8UVK - chains A and B of the 4 polymer chains in the assembly; structure by X-ray diffraction, 2.21 A resolution.

== Chain A (and B) ==
Protein: DNA-binding response regulator
Organism: Campylobacter jejuni
Notes: chain B of this document is another copy of the same molecule, construct and numbering; everything in this record applies to it too
Reference sequence: A0A3H9R6A1 (A0A3H9R6A1_CAMJU); numbering as in UniProt (aligned over 2-223)
Amino-acid sequence (224 residues; numbered 0 to 223; the number before each row is that of its first residue; numbering starts at 0):
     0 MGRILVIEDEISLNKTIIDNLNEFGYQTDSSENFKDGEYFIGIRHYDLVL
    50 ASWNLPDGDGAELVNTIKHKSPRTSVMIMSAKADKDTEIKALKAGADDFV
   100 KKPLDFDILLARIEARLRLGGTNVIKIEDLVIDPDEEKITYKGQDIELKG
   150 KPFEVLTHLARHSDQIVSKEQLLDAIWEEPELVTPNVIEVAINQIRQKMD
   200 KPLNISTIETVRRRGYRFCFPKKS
Not modelled in the structure: 0, 54, 221-223 (chain B: 0, 222-223)
Sequence notes: initiating methionine (0); expression tag (1)

== Interface between chain A and chain B ==
Pairs across the interface (48; chain A residue first):
  Lys-67(A) / Gly-119(B)  hydrogen bond (side chain-backbone)
  Lys-84(A) / Asp-104(B)  salt bridge
  Lys-84(A) / Asp-106(B)
  Lys-84(A) / Ile-107(B)
  Glu-87(A) / Ile-107(B)
  Glu-87(A) / Arg-111(B)  salt bridge
  Ile-88(A) / Asp-106(B)
  Ile-88(A) / Ile-107(B)  hydrophobic
  Ile-88(A) / Ala-110(B)  hydrophobic
  Leu-91(A) / Ala-110(B)
  Leu-91(A) / Arg-111(B)
  Leu-91(A) / Arg-117(B)  hydrogen bond (backbone-side chain)
  Lys-92(A) / Glu-113(B)  salt bridge
  Lys-92(A) / Asn-122(B)  hydrogen bond (backbone-side chain)
  Gly-94(A) / Arg-117(B)  hydrogen bond (backbone-side chain)
  Ala-95(A) / Ala-114(B)
  Ala-95(A) / Arg-117(B)  hydrogen bond (backbone-side chain)
  Asp-96(A) / Arg-115(B)  hydrogen bond (backbone-side chain)
  Asp-97(A) / Arg-111(B)  salt bridge
  Phe-98(A) / Arg-111(B)  hydrogen bond (backbone-side chain)
  Asp-104(A) / Lys-84(B)  salt bridge
  Asp-106(A) / Lys-84(B)  salt bridge
  Asp-106(A) / Ile-88(B)
  Ile-107(A) / Lys-84(B)
  Ile-107(A) / Glu-87(B)
  Ile-107(A) / Ile-88(B)
  Ala-110(A) / Ile-88(B)  hydrophobic
  Ala-110(A) / Leu-91(B)  hydrophobic
  Arg-111(A) / Glu-87(B)  salt bridge
  Arg-111(A) / Leu-91(B)
  Arg-111(A) / Asp-97(B)  salt bridge
  Arg-111(A) / Phe-98(B)  hydrogen bond (side chain-backbone)
  Glu-113(A) / Lys-92(B)  salt bridge
  Ala-114(A) / Ala-95(B)
  Arg-115(A) / Asp-96(B)  hydrogen bond (side chain-backbone)
  Arg-115(A) / Arg-115(B)
  Arg-117(A) / Leu-91(B)  hydrogen bond (side chain-backbone)
  Arg-117(A) / Gly-94(B)  hydrogen bond (side chain-backbone)
  Arg-117(A) / Ala-95(B)  hydrogen bond (side chain-backbone)
  Pro-133(A) / Arg-213(B)  hydrogen bond (backbone-side chain)
  Glu-135(A) / Asp-163(B)
  Glu-135(A) / Gln-164(B)
  Glu-135(A) / Ile-165(B)  hydrogen bond (side chain-backbone)
  Glu-135(A) / Arg-216(B)  salt bridge
  Glu-136(A) / Val-210(B)
  Glu-136(A) / Arg-213(B)  salt bridge
  Lys-137(A) / Asp-163(B)  salt bridge
  Lys-137(A) / Arg-216(B)
Also at the interface, not in a pair above, chain A (26 interface residues in all): Asp-134, Phe-152
Also at the interface, not in a pair above, chain B (31 interface residues in all): Phe-23, Gly-120, Thr-121, Arg-211

== Summary ==
The interface between chain A and chain B involves 26 residues on one side and 31 on the other, with 14
hydrogen bonds and 12 salt bridges. Polar pairs include Lys-84(A)/Asp-104(B), Glu-87(A)/Arg-111(B) and
Lys-92(A)/Glu-113(B).
Chain A and chain B are both DNA-binding response regulator (Campylobacter jejuni); the structure, CosR DNA
bound form II, was determined by X-ray diffraction together with 8UUZ and 8UVX from the same study.
